8G2J - chains D and I of the 3 polymer chains in the assembly; structure by electron microscopy, 3.30 A resolution.

# Chain D (and I)
Molecule: Cellulose synthase
Source organism: Populus tremula x P. tremuloides/Amanita muscaria mixed EST library
Notes: chain I of this document is another copy of the same molecule, construct and numbering; everything in this record applies to it too
UniProtKB: Q6J8X0 (Q6J8X0_POPPZ); numbering as in UniProt (aligned over 1-978)
Chain sequence (991 residues; numbered -12 to 978; the number before each row is that of its first residue; numbers below 1 keep their minus sign (Met-12 is residue -12)):
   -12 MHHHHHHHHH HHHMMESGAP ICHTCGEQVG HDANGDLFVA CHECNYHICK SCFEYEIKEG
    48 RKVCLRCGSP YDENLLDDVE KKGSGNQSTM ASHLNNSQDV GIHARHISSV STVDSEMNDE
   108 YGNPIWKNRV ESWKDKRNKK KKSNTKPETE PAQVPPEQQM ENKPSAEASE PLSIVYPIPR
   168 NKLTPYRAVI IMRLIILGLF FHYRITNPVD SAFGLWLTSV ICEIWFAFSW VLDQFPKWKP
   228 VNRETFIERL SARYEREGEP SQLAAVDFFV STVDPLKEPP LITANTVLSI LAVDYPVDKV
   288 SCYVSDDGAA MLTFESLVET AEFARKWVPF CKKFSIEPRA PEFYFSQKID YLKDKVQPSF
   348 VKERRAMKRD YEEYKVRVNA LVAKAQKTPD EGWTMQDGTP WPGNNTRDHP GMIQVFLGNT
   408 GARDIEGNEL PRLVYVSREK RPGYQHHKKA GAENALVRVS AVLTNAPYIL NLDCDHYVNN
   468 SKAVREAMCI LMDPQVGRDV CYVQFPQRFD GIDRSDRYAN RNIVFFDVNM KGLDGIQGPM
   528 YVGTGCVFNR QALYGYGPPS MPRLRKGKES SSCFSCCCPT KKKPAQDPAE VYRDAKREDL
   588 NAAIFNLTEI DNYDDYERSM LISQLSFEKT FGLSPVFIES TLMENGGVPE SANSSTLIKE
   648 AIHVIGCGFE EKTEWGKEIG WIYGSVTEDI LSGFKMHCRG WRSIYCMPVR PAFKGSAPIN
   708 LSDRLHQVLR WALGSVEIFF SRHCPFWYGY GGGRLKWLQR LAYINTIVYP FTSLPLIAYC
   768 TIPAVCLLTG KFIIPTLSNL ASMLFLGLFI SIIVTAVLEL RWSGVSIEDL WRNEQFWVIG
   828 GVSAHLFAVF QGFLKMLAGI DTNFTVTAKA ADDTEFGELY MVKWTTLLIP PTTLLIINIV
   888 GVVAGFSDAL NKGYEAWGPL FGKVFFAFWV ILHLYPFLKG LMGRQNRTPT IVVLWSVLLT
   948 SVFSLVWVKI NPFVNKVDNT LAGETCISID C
Disordered / not traced: -12 to 156, 552-609, 847-868, 955-978 (chain I: -12 to 156, 552-609, 847-868, 957-978)
Differences from the reference sequence: initiating methionine (-12); expression tag (-11 to 0); conflict Arg124 (Lys in Q6J8X0), Ala370 (Pro in Q6J8X0), Pro622 (Ser in Q6J8X0), Thr947 (Ala in Q6J8X0)
Small-molecule neighbours: uridine-5'-diphosphate-glucose (UPG): Ser258, Val260, Glu265, Asp294, Lys435, Lys436, Asp460, Cys461, Gln494, Val529, Gly530, Thr531, Glu675, Asp676, Gln714, Arg717, Trp718
From the paper describing this entry:
  - binding site for beta-D-glucopyranose: Trp718
  - binding site for uridine-5'-diphosphate-glucose: Ser258, Val260, Glu265, Asp294, Lys436, Val529, Gly530, Thr531, Val673 to Asp676, Arg717
  - mutagenesis - V853L, T854S: decreased catalytic activity
  - mutagenesis - R717A, F851I, T854A, K856R: abolished catalytic activity

# Interface between chain D and chain I
Contacting residue pairs (25; chain D residue first):
  Arg356(D) with Arg352(I); Arg356(I)
  Glu359(D) with Tyr338(I), hydrogen bond; Leu339(I); Val348(I)
  Glu360(D) with Val348(I)
  Lys362(D) with Asp337(I), salt bridge; Leu339(I)
  Val363(D) with Leu339(I), hydrophobic; Lys342(I); Gln344(I); Val348(I), hydrophobic
  Asn366(D) with Leu339(I), hydrogen bond (side chain-backbone); Lys340(I), hydrogen bond (side chain-backbone); Lys342(I)
  Ala367(D) with Val343(I)
  Ala370(D) with Val343(I), hydrophobic
  Arg931(D) with Ile814(I); Glu815(I)
  Gln932(D) with Glu815(I), hydrogen bond (backbone-side chain)
  Thr937(D) with Trp818(I)
  Ile938(D) with Ile800(I), hydrophobic
  Leu941(D) with Ile800(I), hydrophobic
  Val944(D) with Phe796(I), hydrophobic
  Ser948(D) with Leu793(I)
Also at the interface, not in a pair above, chain D (16 interface residues in all): Asn933
Also at the interface, not in a pair above, chain I (17 interface residues in all): Asp341

# Overview
The interface between chain D and chain I involves 16 residues on one side and 17 on the other; the contacts
include 4 hydrogen bonds and 1 salt bridge. Among the polar pairs are Lys362(D)-Asp337(I), Glu359(D)-Tyr338(I)
and Asn366(D)-Leu339(I). The paper reports a binding site for uridine-5'-diphosphate-glucose at Ser258(D),
Val260(D) and Glu265(D) among others; R717A, F851I and T854A of chain D, among others, abolish catalytic
activity; 6 substitutions were tested in all.
Both chains are Cellulose synthase (Populus tremula x P. tremuloides/Amanita muscaria mixed EST library).
Entry 8G2J (Hybrid aspen cellulose synthase-8 bound to UDP-glucose) was determined by electron microscopy
together with 8G27 from the same study.
